Entry 1XME (X-ray diffraction, 2.30 A resolution); this record covers chains A and C of the 3 polymer chains in the assembly.

# Chain A
Name: Cytochrome c oxidase polypeptide I
Source organism: Thermus thermophilus
Notes: EC 1.9.3.1
UniProt: Q56408 (COX1_THETH); residues 2-562 here = UniProt positions 2-562
Sequence (568 residues; each row starts with the number of its first residue; numbers below 1 keep their minus sign (Met-5 is residue -5)):
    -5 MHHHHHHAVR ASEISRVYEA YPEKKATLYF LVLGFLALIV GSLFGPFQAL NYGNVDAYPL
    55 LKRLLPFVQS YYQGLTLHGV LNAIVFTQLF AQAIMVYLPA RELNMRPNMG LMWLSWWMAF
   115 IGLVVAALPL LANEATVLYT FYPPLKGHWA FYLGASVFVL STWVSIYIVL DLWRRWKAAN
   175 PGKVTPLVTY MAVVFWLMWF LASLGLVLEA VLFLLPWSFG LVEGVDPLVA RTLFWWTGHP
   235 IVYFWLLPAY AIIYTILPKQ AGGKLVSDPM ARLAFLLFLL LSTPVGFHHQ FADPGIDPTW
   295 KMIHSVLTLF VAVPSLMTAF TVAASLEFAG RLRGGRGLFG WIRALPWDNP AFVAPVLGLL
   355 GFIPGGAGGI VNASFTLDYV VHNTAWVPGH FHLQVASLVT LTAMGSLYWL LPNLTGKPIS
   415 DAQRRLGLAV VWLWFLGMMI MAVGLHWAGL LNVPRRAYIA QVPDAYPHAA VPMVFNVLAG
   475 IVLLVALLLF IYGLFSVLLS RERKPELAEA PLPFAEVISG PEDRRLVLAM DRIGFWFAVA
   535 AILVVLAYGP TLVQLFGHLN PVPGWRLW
Not modelled in the structure: -5 to 5
Sequence notes: expression tag (-5 to 1)
Covalent attachments: covalent link His233-Tyr237
Ion coordination: heme Fe: His72, His386; Cu ion: His233, His282, His283; heme-as Fe near His384 (its only coordinating residue here)
Residues lining bound ligands:
  - heme-as (HAS): Tyr133, Thr134, Trp229, His233, Val236, Tyr237, Trp239, Leu240, Tyr244, His282, His283, Thr302, Val305, Ala306, Ser309, Leu310, Thr312, Ala313, Val316, Ala317, Leu320, Trp335, Ile336, Trp341, Val350, Leu353, Leu354, Phe356, Ile357, Gly360, Gly363, Ile364, Asn366, Ala367, Asp372, His376, Asn377, Val381, His384, Phe385, Gln388, Val389, Val393, Arg449, Arg450
  - heme (HEM): Leu32, Ser36, Gly39, Pro40, Gln42, Ala43, Tyr46, Tyr65, Leu69, His72, Gly73, Asn76, Ala77, Phe80, Thr81, Leu132, Tyr133, Pro382, Phe385, His386, Val389, Ala390, Thr394, Trp428, Met432, Met435, Arg449, Arg450, Ala451, Leu477

# Chain C
Name: Cytochrome c oxidase polypeptide IIA
Source organism: Thermus thermophilus
Notes: EC 1.9.3.1
UniProt: P82543 (COXA_THET8); residue numbers follow UniProt; this construct covers 1-34
Sequence (34 residues; row label = number of the first residue in the row):
     1 MEEKPKGALA VILVLTLTIL VFWLGVYAVF FARG
Not modelled in the structure: 1
Swiss-Prot annotation at these positions:
  - modified residue: Met1 (N-formylmethionine)

# How chain A and chain C interact
Contacting residue pairs (36; chain A residue first):
  Leu310(A) with Leu15(C), hydrophobic
  Ala313(A) with Leu15(C), hydrophobic
  Phe314(A) with Leu9(C), hydrophobic; Ile12(C), hydrophobic
  Ala317(A) with Ala8(C), hydrophobic
  Ala318(A) with Ala8(C)
  Glu321(A) with Pro5(C); Lys6(C), hydrogen bond (side chain-backbone); Gly7(C), hydrogen bond (side chain-backbone); Ala8(C), hydrogen bond (side chain-backbone)
  Arg325(A) with Glu2(C), salt bridge
  Leu332(A) with Lys6(C)
  Trp335(A) with Gly7(C)
  Ile357(A) with Leu15(C), hydrophobic; Thr18(C)
  Pro358(A) with Phe22(C)
  Ala361(A) with Thr18(C); Ile19(C), hydrophobic; Phe22(C), hydrophobic
  Gly362(A) with Phe22(C)
  Ile364(A) with Ile19(C), hydrophobic; Trp23(C)
  Val365(A) with Phe22(C); Trp23(C); Val26(C), hydrophobic
  Ser368(A) with Trp23(C), hydrogen bond
  Thr370(A) with Phe30(C)
  Leu371(A) with Trp23(C); Tyr27(C), hydrophobic
  Val374(A) with Val29(C), hydrophobic; Phe30(C), hydrophobic; Arg33(C), hydrogen bond (backbone-side chain)
  Trp380(A) with Phe22(C), hydrophobic
  His440(A) with Phe22(C)
  Leu444(A) with Arg33(C), hydrogen bond (backbone-side chain)
  Asn446(A) with Arg33(C)
Also at the interface, not in a pair above, chain A (24 interface residues in all): Phe333
Also at the interface, not in a pair above, chain C (21 interface residues in all): Lys4, Ala10, Val11, Val14

# Overview
Chain A and chain C form an interface of 24 and 21 residues respectively; the contacts include 6 hydrogen
bonds and 1 salt bridge. Polar pairs include Arg325(A)-Glu2(C), Glu321(A)-Lys6(C) and Glu321(A)-Gly7(C). Bound
to chain A: heme and heme-as.
Chain A is Cytochrome c oxidase polypeptide I and chain C is Cytochrome c oxidase polypeptide IIA, both from
Thermus thermophilus; the structure, Structure of Recombinant Cytochrome ba3 Oxidase from Thermus
thermophilus, was determined by X-ray diffraction.
